5F2T - chain A; structure by X-ray diffraction, 2.06 A resolution.

== Chain A ==
Molecule: Phosphatidylinositol mannoside acyltransferase
Source organism: Mycobacterium smegmatis
Notes: EC 2.3.1.-
Reference sequence: A0QWG5 (ACYLT_MYCS2); residues 13-304 here = UniProt positions 13-304
Sequence (308 residues; each row starts with the number of its first residue):
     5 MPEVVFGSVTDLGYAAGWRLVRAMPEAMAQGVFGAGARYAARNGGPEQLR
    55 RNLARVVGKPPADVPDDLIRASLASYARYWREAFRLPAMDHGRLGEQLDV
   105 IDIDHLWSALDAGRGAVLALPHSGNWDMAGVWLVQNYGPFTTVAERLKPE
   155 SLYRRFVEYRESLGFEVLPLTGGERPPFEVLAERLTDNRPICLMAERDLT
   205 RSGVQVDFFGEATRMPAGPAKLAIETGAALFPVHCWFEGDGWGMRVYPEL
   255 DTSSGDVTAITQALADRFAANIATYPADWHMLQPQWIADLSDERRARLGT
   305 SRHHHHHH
Not modelled in the structure: 5-47, 295-312
Construct notes: initiating methionine (5); expression tag (6-12, 305-312)
Ion coordination: Mg2+: Asp255, Ser257
Swiss-Prot annotation at these positions:
  - active site: His126 (Proton acceptor), Glu200
  - binding site (hexadecanoyl-CoA): His126, Arg164, Ser206, Glu229
  - mutagenesis: His126 (H126A: Loss of transferase activity), Asp131 (D131A: 65% decrease in transferase activity), Glu149 (E149A: 25% decrease in transferase activity), Arg164 (R164A: 20% decrease in transferase activity), Phe182 (F182W: Loss of transferase activity; when associated with W-197), Leu197 (L197W: Loss of transferase activity; when associated with W-182), Glu200 (E200A: Loss of transferase activity), His284 (H284A: 50% decrease in transferase activity)
What the authors report for this chain:
  - binding site for palmitic acid: Leu122, Leu124, His126, Ala133, Leu137, Phe144, Thr146, Phe169, Cys196, Met198, Val237, Met248, Val250
  - contacts within the chain: Tyr83-Asp131 (hydrogen bond), Trp130-Asp131, Asp131-Tyr163, Asp131-Arg164 (salt bridge), Tyr83-Arg164, His126-Glu200
  - mutagenesis - D131A, E149A, R164A, H284A: decreased catalytic activity on PIM2
  - mutagenesis - E149A, R164A, H284A: unchanged catalytic activity on palmitoyl-CoA
  - mutagenesis - H126A, E200A: abolished catalytic activity
  - mutagenesis - F182W/L197W: abolished catalytic activity on palmitoyl-CoA
  - catalytic residues: His126, Glu200 (proposed by the authors, not directly observed)
  - mutagenesis - F182W/L197W: abolished catalytic activity on PIM2

== Overview ==
The Mg2+ site is built by Asp255 and Ser257. Curated annotation (UniProt) lists active-site residues His126
and Glu200, 4 hexadecanoyl-CoA-binding residues and 8 mutagenesis sites. The paper reports catalytic residues
His126 and Glu200; D131A, E149A and R164A, among others, reduce catalytic activity on PIM2; 7 substitutions
were tested in all.
Chain A is Phosphatidylinositol mannoside acyltransferase (Mycobacterium smegmatis); the structure, Crystal
structure of membrane associated PatA from Mycobacterium smegmatis in complex with palmitate - C 2 ..., was
determined by X-ray diffraction (same publication as 5F2Z, 5F31 and 5F34).
